PDB entry 4WPB | X-ray diffraction, 3.11 A resolution | chains A and B of the 4 polymer chains in the assembly

== Chain A (and B) ==
Molecule: Vascular endothelial growth factor A
Source organism: Homo sapiens
Notes: chain B of this document is another copy of the same molecule, construct and numbering; everything in this record applies to it too
Reference sequence: P15692 (VEGFA_HUMAN), isoform P15692-14; residues 8-109 here correspond to UniProt positions 214-315 (UniProt number = residue number + 206)
Sequence (102 residues; numbered 8 to 109; the number before each row is that of its first residue):
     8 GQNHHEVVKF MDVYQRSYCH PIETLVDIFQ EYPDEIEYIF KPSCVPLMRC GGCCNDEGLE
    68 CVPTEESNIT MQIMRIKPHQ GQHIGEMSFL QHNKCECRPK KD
Not modelled in the structure: 8-12, 108-109 (chain B: 8-13, 107-109)
Swiss-Prot annotation at these positions:
  - glycosylation: Asn-75 (N-linked (GlcNAc...) asparagine)
Disulfides: Cys-26/Cys-68, Cys-57/Cys-102, Cys-61/Cys-104

== Chain A / chain B interface ==
Inter-chain disulfides: Cys-51(A)/Cys-60(B), Cys-60(A)/Cys-51(B)
Residue-residue contacts - 56 pairs, chain A then chain B:
  Val-14(A) with Thr-77(B)
  Val-15(A) with Thr-77(B), hydrogen bond (backbone-backbone); Met-78(B), hydrophobic; Gln-79(B), hydrogen bond (backbone-backbone)
  Lys-16(A) with Gln-79(B)
  Phe-17(A) with Lys-48(B); Gln-79(B), hydrogen bond (backbone-side chain); Met-81(B), hydrophobic
  Val-20(A) with Pro-49(B), hydrophobic; Val-52(B), hydrophobic; Met-78(B), hydrophobic; Ile-80(B), hydrophobic
  Tyr-21(A) with Lys-48(B); Pro-49(B), hydrophobic
  Arg-23(A) with Pro-53(B)
  Ser-24(A) with Leu-32(B); Pro-49(B); Cys-51(B), hydrogen bond (side chain-backbone); Pro-53(B)
  His-27(A) with Leu-32(B)
  Ile-29(A) with Leu-32(B), hydrophobic
  Leu-32(A) with His-27(B); Ile-29(B), hydrophobic; Gly-58(B); Gly-59(B)
  Lys-48(A) with Phe-17(B)
  Pro-49(A) with Val-20(B), hydrophobic; Tyr-21(B), hydrophobic; Asn-62(B)
  Ser-50(A) with Cys-60(B); Asn-62(B), hydrogen bond (backbone-side chain)
  Cys-51(A) with Ser-24(B), hydrogen bond (backbone-side chain); Gly-59(B); Cys-60(B), disulfide
  Val-52(A) with Val-20(B), hydrophobic
  Pro-53(A) with Ser-24(B)
  Gly-58(A) with Leu-32(B)
  Gly-59(A) with Leu-32(B); Cys-51(B)
  Cys-60(A) with Ser-50(B); Cys-51(B), disulfide
  Asn-62(A) with Lys-48(B), hydrogen bond (backbone-side chain); Pro-49(B); Ser-50(B), hydrogen bond (side chain-backbone)
  Ile-76(A) with Val-15(B), hydrophobic
  Thr-77(A) with Val-14(B); Val-15(B), hydrogen bond (backbone-backbone)
  Met-78(A) with Val-15(B); Val-20(B), hydrophobic
  Gln-79(A) with Val-14(B); Val-15(B), hydrogen bond (backbone-backbone); Lys-16(B); Phe-17(B), hydrogen bond (side chain-backbone)
  Ile-80(A) with Val-20(B), hydrophobic
  Met-81(A) with Phe-17(B), hydrophobic
  Glu-93(A) with Val-14(B)
Also at the interface, not in a pair above, chain A (30 interface residues in all): Glu-30, Ile-91
Also at the interface, not in a pair above, chain B (30 interface residues in all): Arg-23, Glu-30, Ile-76, Ile-91, Glu-93

== Summary ==
Chain A and chain B each contribute 30 residues to their interface; the contacts include 2 disulfide bonds and
11 hydrogen bonds. Polar contacts include Phe-17(A)/Gln-79(B), Ser-24(A)/Cys-51(B) and Ser-50(A)/Asn-62(B).
Both chains are Vascular endothelial growth factor A (Homo sapiens). Entry 4WPB (Vascular endothelial growth
factor in complex with alpha/beta-VEGF-1) was determined by X-ray diffraction.
